Entry 4M01 (X-ray diffraction, 2.10 A resolution); this record covers chain A.

# Chain A
Name: Serine-rich adhesin for platelets
Organism: Staphylococcus aureus
Notes: fragment: N-terminal fragment of binding region
Reference sequence: Q2FUW1 (SRAP_STAA8); residue numbers follow UniProt; this construct covers 245-575
Chain sequence (365 residues; numbered 211 to 575; the number before each row is that of its first residue):
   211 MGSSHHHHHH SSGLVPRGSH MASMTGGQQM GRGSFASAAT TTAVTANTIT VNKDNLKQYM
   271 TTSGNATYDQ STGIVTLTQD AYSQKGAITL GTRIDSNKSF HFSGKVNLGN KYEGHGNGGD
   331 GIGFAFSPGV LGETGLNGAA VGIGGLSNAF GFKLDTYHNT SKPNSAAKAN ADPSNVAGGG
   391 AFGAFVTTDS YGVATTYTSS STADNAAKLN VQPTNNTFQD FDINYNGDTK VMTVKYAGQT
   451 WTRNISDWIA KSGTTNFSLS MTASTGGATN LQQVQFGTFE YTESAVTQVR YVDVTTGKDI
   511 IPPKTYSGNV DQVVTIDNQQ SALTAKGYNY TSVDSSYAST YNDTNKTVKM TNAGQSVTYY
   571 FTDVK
Not modelled in the structure: 211-252, 574-575
Modified positions: Mse211, Mse231, Mse234, Mse240 (selenomethionine); Mse270, Mse442, Mse471, Mse560 (selenomethionine; parent Met)
Differences from the reference sequence: expression tag (211-244)
Bound ions: Ca2+: D365, Y367, N369, D382
From the paper describing this entry:
  - conformationally variable residues: V496 to Q498
  - mutagenesis - Y367G: unchanged stability

# In short
D365, Y367, N369 and D382 form the Ca2+ site. From the paper: Y367G leaves stability unchanged; conformational
variability at V496.
Chain A is Serine-rich adhesin for platelets (Staphylococcus aureus); the structure, N terminal
fragment(residues 245-575) of binding region of SraP, was determined by X-ray diffraction (same publication as
4M00, 4M02 and 4M03).
